Entry 7YZQ (X-ray diffraction, 1.96 A resolution); this record covers chains C and D of the 4 polymer chains in the assembly.

== Chain C (and D) ==
Molecule: Dehydratase family protein
From: Carboxydothermus hydrogenoformans Z-2901
Notes: chain D of this document is another copy of the same molecule, construct and numbering; everything in this record applies to it too
UniProt: Q3AET9 (Q3AET9_CARHZ); residues 1-421 here = UniProt positions 1-421
Amino-acid sequence (422 residues; each row starts with the number of its first residue; numbering starts at 0):
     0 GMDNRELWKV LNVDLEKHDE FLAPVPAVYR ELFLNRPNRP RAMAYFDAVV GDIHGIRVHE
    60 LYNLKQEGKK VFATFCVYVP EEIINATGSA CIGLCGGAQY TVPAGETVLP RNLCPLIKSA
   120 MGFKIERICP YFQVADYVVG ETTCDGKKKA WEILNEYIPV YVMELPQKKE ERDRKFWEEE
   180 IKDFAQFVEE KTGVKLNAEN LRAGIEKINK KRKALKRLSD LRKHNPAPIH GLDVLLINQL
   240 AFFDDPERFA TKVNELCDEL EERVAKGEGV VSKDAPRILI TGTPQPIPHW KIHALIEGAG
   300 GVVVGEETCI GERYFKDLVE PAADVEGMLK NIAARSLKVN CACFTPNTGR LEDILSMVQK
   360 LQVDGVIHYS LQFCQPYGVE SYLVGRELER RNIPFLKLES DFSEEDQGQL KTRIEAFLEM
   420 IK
Unresolved in the structure: 0-1 (chain D: 0)
Differences from the reference sequence: expression tag (0)
Metal / ion sites: Double cubane cluster Fe: C75, C113, C143, C308, C340, C373
Small-molecule neighbours: Double cubane cluster (BJ8): F74, C75, V76, Y77, C113, L115, I116, E140, T142, C143, K146, T282, P283, C308, R312, V338, C340, L370, F372, C373, Y376

== How chain C and chain D interact ==
Pairs across the interface (87; chain C residue first):
  T106(C) with Y381(D)
  V107(C) with Y381(D)
  P109(C) with G377(D); V378(D)
  N111(C) with Q371(D), hydrogen bond; F372(D); Q374(D), hydrogen bond (backbone-side chain)
  L112(C) with Q374(D); V378(D), hydrophobic
  T141(C) with Q166(D), hydrogen bond (backbone-side chain)
  C143(C) with D144(D)
  D144(C) with C143(D); D144(D), hydrogen bond (side chain-backbone); P375(D)
  K147(C) with Q166(D), hydrogen bond; C342(D), hydrogen bond (side chain-backbone); T344(D)
  K148(C) with A341(D), hydrogen bond (side chain-backbone); F343(D), hydrogen bond (side chain-backbone); P375(D); V378(D); E379(D), salt bridge
  E151(C) with F343(D); T344(D), hydrogen bond; P345(D); L382(D)
  I152(C) with V378(D), hydrophobic; Y381(D), hydrophobic
  E155(C) with L382(D); R385(D), salt bridge
  V161(C) with K167(D), hydrogen bond (backbone-side chain)
  E163(C) with P165(D); Q166(D), hydrogen bond (side chain-backbone); K167(D); D172(D)
  L164(C) with Q166(D), hydrogen bond (backbone-side chain)
  P165(C) with E163(D)
  Q166(C) with T141(D), hydrogen bond (side chain-backbone); K147(D), hydrogen bond; E163(D), hydrogen bond (backbone-side chain); L164(D), hydrogen bond (side chain-backbone); Q166(D)
  K167(C) with V161(D), hydrogen bond (side chain-backbone); E163(D)
  R171(C) with F175(D); E178(D); E179(D), salt bridge; D182(D), salt bridge
  D172(C) with E163(D); F175(D)
  F175(C) with R171(D); D172(D); F175(D), hydrophobic
  E178(C) with R171(D)
  E179(C) with R171(D), salt bridge
  D182(C) with R171(D), salt bridge
  A341(C) with K148(D), hydrogen bond (backbone-side chain)
  C342(C) with K147(D), hydrogen bond (backbone-side chain)
  F343(C) with K148(D), hydrogen bond (backbone-side chain); E151(D)
  T344(C) with K147(D); E151(D), hydrogen bond
  P345(C) with E151(D)
  Q371(C) with N111(D)
  F372(C) with N111(D); F372(D), hydrophobic; Q374(D), hydrogen bond (backbone-side chain)
  Q374(C) with N111(D), hydrogen bond (side chain-backbone); L112(D); D144(D); F372(D); Q374(D)
  P375(C) with D144(D); K148(D)
  G377(C) with P109(D)
  V378(C) with L108(D), hydrophobic; P109(D); L112(D), hydrophobic; K148(D); I152(D), hydrophobic
  E379(C) with K148(D), salt bridge
  Y381(C) with V107(D); I152(D), hydrophobic
  L382(C) with E151(D); I152(D), hydrophobic; E155(D)
  R385(C) with E155(D), salt bridge
Other interface residues (no listed pair), chain C (45 interface residues in all): L108, T142, A149, Y156, N346
Other interface residues (no listed pair), chain D (44 interface residues in all): T106, T142, A149, N346

== Overview ==
45 residues of chain C face 44 of chain D across their interface; the contacts include 23 hydrogen bonds and 8
salt bridges. Polar contacts include K148(C)-E379(D), E155(C)-R385(D) and R171(C)-E179(D). Ligands of chain C:
Double cubane cluster.
Both chains are Dehydratase family protein (Carboxydothermus hydrogenoformans Z-2901). Entry 7YZQ
(MgADP-AlF4-bound DCCP:DCCP-R complex) was determined by X-ray diffraction together with 7YZM from the same
study.
